4HVJ - chains A and B; structure by X-ray diffraction, 2.10 A resolution.

Chain A (and B):
Protein: Putative uncharacterized protein
Organism: Mycobacterium tuberculosis
Notes: chain B of this document is another copy of the same molecule, construct and numbering; everything in this record applies to it too
Reference sequence: O53513 (O53513_MYCTU); residues 3-169 here correspond to UniProt positions 2-168 (UniProt number = residue number - 1)
Amino-acid sequence (190 residues; each row starts with the number of its first residue; numbers below 1 keep their minus sign (Met-20 is residue -20)):
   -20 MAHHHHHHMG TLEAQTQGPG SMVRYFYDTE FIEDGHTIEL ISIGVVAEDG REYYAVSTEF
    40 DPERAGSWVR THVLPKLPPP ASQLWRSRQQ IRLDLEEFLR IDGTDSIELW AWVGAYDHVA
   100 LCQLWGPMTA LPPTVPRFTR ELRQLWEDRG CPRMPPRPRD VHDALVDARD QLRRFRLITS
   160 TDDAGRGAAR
Not modelled in the structure: -20 to -1, 136-139, 160-169 (chain B: -20 to -1, 163-169)
Sequence notes: expression tag (-20 to 2)
Metal / ion sites: Mg2+: Asp7 (together with adenosine monophosphate)
Small-molecule neighbours: adenosine monophosphate (AMP): Asp7, Thr8, Glu9, Phe10, Trp47, Val48, Val52, His141, Asp146

Chain A / chain B interface:
Pairs across the interface - 48 pairs, chain A then chain B:
  Phe10(A) - Met107(B)  hydrophobic
  Glu12(A) - Pro106(B)
  Glu12(A) - Met107(B)  hydrogen bond (side chain-backbone)
  Gly14(A) - Gln102(B)  hydrogen bond (backbone-side chain)
  Gly14(A) - Gly105(B)
  Gly14(A) - Pro106(B)
  His15(A) - His15(B)
  His15(A) - Thr16(B)
  His15(A) - Gln102(B)  hydrogen bond (backbone-side chain)
  Thr16(A) - His15(B)
  Val92(A) - Arg116(B)
  Val92(A) - Phe117(B)  hydrophobic
  Ala94(A) - His97(B)
  Tyr95(A) - Val98(B)  hydrophobic
  Tyr95(A) - Cys101(B)
  Tyr95(A) - Met107(B)
  His97(A) - Ala94(B)
  His97(A) - Tyr95(B)
  Val98(A) - Val98(B)  hydrophobic
  Cys101(A) - Tyr95(B)
  Gln102(A) - Gly14(B)
  Gln102(A) - His15(B)  hydrogen bond (side chain-backbone)
  Gly105(A) - Gly14(B)
  Pro106(A) - Glu12(B)
  Pro106(A) - Asp13(B)
  Pro106(A) - Gly14(B)
  Met107(A) - Glu12(B)  hydrogen bond (backbone-side chain)
  Met107(A) - Tyr95(B)  hydrophobic
  Phe117(A) - Val92(B)  hydrophobic
  Phe117(A) - Glu120(B)
  Phe117(A) - Arg122(B)
  Thr118(A) - Glu120(B)
  Arg119(A) - Glu120(B)
  Arg119(A) - Arg122(B)
  Arg119(A) - Gln123(B)
  Arg119(A) - Glu126(B)  salt bridge
  Glu120(A) - Phe117(B)
  Glu120(A) - Glu120(B)
  Glu120(A) - Gln123(B)  hydrogen bond (backbone-side chain)
  Arg122(A) - Phe117(B)
  Gln123(A) - Arg119(B)
  Gln123(A) - Glu120(B)  hydrogen bond (side chain-backbone)
  Gln123(A) - Gln123(B)
  Gln123(A) - Leu124(B)
  Leu124(A) - Gln123(B)
  Glu126(A) - Phe117(B)
  Glu126(A) - Arg119(B)  salt bridge
  Arg128(A) - Asp127(B)  salt bridge
Also at the interface, not in a pair above, chain A (27 interface residues in all): Asp13, Glu87, Trp89
Also at the interface, not in a pair above, chain B (27 interface residues in all): Ile17, Trp89, Thr118

Overview:
Chain A and chain B each contribute 27 residues to their interface, with 7 hydrogen bonds and 3 salt bridges.
Polar contacts include Arg119(A)-Glu126(B), Arg128(A)-Asp127(B) and Glu12(A)-Met107(B). Ligands of chain A:
adenosine monophosphate.
Both chains are Putative uncharacterized protein (Mycobacterium tuberculosis). Entry 4HVJ (Crystal structure
of a putative uncharacterized protein from Mycobacterium tuberculosis in complex with AMP) was determined by
X-ray diffraction together with 4HEC from the same study.
